Entry 3H1O (X-ray diffraction, 2.00 A resolution); this record covers chains A and B.

Chain A (and B):
Name: Fluorescent protein FP480
From: Entacmaea Quadricolor
Notes: chain B of this document is another copy of the same molecule, construct and numbering; everything in this record applies to it too
Amino-acid sequence (231 residues; each row starts with the number of its first residue; note: 2 numbers in that range are skipped by the numbering (no residue carries them; nothing is unmodelled there)):
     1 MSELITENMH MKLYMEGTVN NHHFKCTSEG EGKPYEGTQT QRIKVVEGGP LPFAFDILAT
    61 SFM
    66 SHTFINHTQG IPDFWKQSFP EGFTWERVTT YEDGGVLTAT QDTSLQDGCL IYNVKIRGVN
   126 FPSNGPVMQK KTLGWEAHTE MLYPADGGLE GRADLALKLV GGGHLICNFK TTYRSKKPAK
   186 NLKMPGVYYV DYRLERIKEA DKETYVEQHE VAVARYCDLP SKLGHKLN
Not modelled in the structure: 1-2, 229-233
Modified / non-standard residues: Met63 ({(4Z)-4-(4-hydroxybenzylidene)-2-[3-(methylthio)propanimidoyl]-5-oxo-4,5-dihydro-1H-imidazol-1-yl}acetic acid; NRQ)
Glycans and other covalent adducts: covalent link Met63-Ser66

Interface between chain A and chain B:
Residue-residue contacts - 59 pairs, chain A then chain B:
  Glu97(A) with Arg157(B), salt bridge; Lys175(B), salt bridge
  Glu141(A) with Val192(B)
  Ala142(A) with Tyr194(B), hydrogen bond (backbone-side chain); Cys222(B), hydrophobic
  Met146(A) with Asp159(B); Leu160(B); Ala161(B), hydrophobic
  Tyr148(A) with Ile171(B)
  Arg157(A) with Glu97(B), salt bridge; Asp159(B)
  Ala158(A) with Asp159(B)
  Asp159(A) with Met146(B); Arg157(B); Asp159(B), hydrogen bond (backbone-side chain); Asn173(B), hydrogen bond
  Ala161(A) with Met146(B)
  His169(A) with Val192(B)
  Ile171(A) with Tyr148(B); Arg157(B)
  Asn173(A) with Asp159(B), hydrogen bond; Asn173(B)
  Lys175(A) with Glu97(B), salt bridge
  Val192(A) with Glu141(B); His169(B)
  Tyr194(A) with Ala142(B), hydrogen bond (side chain-backbone)
  Asp196(A) with Leu224(B)
  Tyr197(A) with Leu224(B)
  Arg198(A) with Cys222(B), hydrogen bond (side chain-backbone); Leu224(B), hydrogen bond (side chain-backbone); Pro225(B), hydrogen bond (side chain-backbone); Ser226(B)
  Glu200(A) with Ser226(B), hydrogen bond; Lys227(B), hydrogen bond (side chain-backbone); Leu228(B)
  Arg201(A) with Leu228(B)
  Ile202(A) with Lys227(B)
  His214(A) with Lys227(B)
  Val216(A) with Leu224(B); Pro225(B)
  Val218(A) with Leu224(B), hydrophobic
  Arg220(A) with Thr144(B), hydrogen bond; Arg220(B)
  Cys222(A) with Ala142(B), hydrophobic; Arg198(B), hydrogen bond (backbone-side chain)
  Leu224(A) with Asp196(B); Tyr197(B); Arg198(B), hydrogen bond (backbone-side chain); Val216(B); Val218(B), hydrophobic
  Pro225(A) with Arg198(B), hydrogen bond (backbone-side chain); Val216(B)
  Ser226(A) with Arg198(B); Glu200(B), hydrogen bond
  Lys227(A) with Glu200(B), hydrogen bond (backbone-side chain); Ile202(B); His214(B)
  Leu228(A) with Glu200(B); Arg201(B)
Other interface residues (no listed pair), chain A (36 interface residues in all): Thr40, His143, Thr144, Leu160, Asp223
Other interface residues (no listed pair), chain B (35 interface residues in all): Thr40, His143, Ala158

Summary:
The interface between chain A and chain B involves 36 residues on one side and 35 on the other; the contacts
include 16 hydrogen bonds and 4 salt bridges. Polar pairs include Glu97(A)-Arg157(B), Glu97(A)-Lys175(B) and
Ala142(A)-Tyr194(B).
Chain A and chain B are both Fluorescent protein FP480 (Entacmaea Quadricolor); the structure, The Structure
of Fluorescent Protein FP480, was determined by X-ray diffraction (same publication as 3H1R).
